Entry 4DAS (X-ray diffraction, 2.56 A resolution); this record covers chains G and H of the 24 polymer chains in the assembly.

== Chain G (and H) ==
Molecule: Ferritin, middle subunit
From: Rana catesbeiana
Notes: EC 1.16.3.1; chain H of this document is another copy of the same molecule, construct and numbering; everything in this record applies to it too
UniProt: P07798 (FRI2_RANCA); numbering as in UniProt (aligned over 1-176)
Amino-acid sequence (176 residues; row label = number of the first residue in the row):
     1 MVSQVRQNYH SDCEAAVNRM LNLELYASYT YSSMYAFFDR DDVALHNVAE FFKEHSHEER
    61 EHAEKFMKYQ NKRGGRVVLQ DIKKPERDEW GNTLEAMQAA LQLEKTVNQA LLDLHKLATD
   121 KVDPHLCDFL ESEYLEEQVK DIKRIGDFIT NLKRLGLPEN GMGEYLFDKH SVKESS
Unresolved in the structure: 1, 174-176 (chain H: 174-176)
Curated features (UniProtKB/Swiss-Prot):
  - binding site (Fe cation): Glu24, Glu59, His62, Glu104, Gln138, Asp141

== How chain G and chain H interact ==
Pairs across the interface (32):
  Asp39(G) with Lys143(H), hydrogen bond (backbone-side chain)
  Asp41(G) with Lys143(H); Gly146(H); Asp147(H); Thr150(H), hydrogen bond (backbone-side chain)
  Asp42(G) with Thr150(H)
  Val43(G) with Thr150(H); Arg154(H), hydrogen bond (backbone-side chain)
  Ala44(G) with Asp147(H); Asn151(H), hydrogen bond (backbone-side chain); Arg154(H)
  Leu45(G) with Asn151(H); Arg154(H)
  His46(G) with Lys143(H); Asp147(H), salt bridge
  Gly161(G) with Arg154(H)
  Met162(G) with Arg154(H); Leu155(H); Asn160(H); Met162(H), hydrophobic; Gly163(H); Leu166(H), hydrophobic
  Glu164(G) with Arg154(H), salt bridge
  Tyr165(G) with Asn151(H); Arg154(H); Leu155(H), hydrophobic; Leu166(H); Phe167(H); His170(H); Ser171(H), hydrogen bond
  Lys169(G) with His170(H)
  His170(G) with His170(H)
Other interface residues (no listed pair), chain G (15 interface residues in all): Arg40, Leu166

== Overview ==
The interface between chain G and chain H involves 15 residues on one side and 14 on the other, with 5
hydrogen bonds and 2 salt bridges. Among the polar pairs are His46(G)-Asp147(H), Glu164(G)-Arg154(H) and
Asp39(G)-Lys143(H). UniProt lists 6 Fe cation-binding residues on chain G.
Both chains are Ferritin, middle subunit (Rana catesbeiana). Entry 4DAS (Crystal structure of Bullfrog M
ferritin) was determined by X-ray diffraction together with 3RGD, 3RBC and 3RE7 from the same study.
